PDB entry 3VYU | X-ray diffraction, 2.75 A resolution | chains A and C of the 3 polymer chains in the assembly

Chain A:
Name: Hydrogenase expression/formation protein HypC
From: Thermococcus kodakarensis
UniProtKB: Q5JII0 (Q5JII0_PYRKO); numbering as in UniProt (aligned over 2-75)
Chain sequence (74 residues; each row starts with the number of its first residue):
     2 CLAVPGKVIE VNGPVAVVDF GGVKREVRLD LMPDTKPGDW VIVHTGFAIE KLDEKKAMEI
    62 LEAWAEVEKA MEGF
Not modelled in the structure: 2, 57-75
Reported in the primary citation:
  - mutagenesis - V24D: unchanged binding to Hydrogenase expression/formation protein HypD

Chain C:
Name: Hydrogenase expression/formation protein HypE
From: Thermococcus kodakarensis
UniProtKB: Q5JII7 (Q5JII7_PYRKO); numbering as in UniProt (aligned over 1-338)
Chain sequence (338 residues; each row starts with the number of its first residue):
     1 MGEKIKLEHG AGGEIMEELL RDVILKTLTL KSAGGIGLDA LDDGATIPFG DKHIVFTIDG
    61 HTVKPLFFPG GDIGRLAVSG TVNDLAVMGA EPIALANSMI IGEGLDMEVL KRVLKSMDET
   121 AREVPVPIVT GDTKVVEDKI EMFVITAGIG IAEHPVSDAG AKVGDAVLVS GTIGDHGIAL
   181 MSHREGIAFE TELKSDVAPI WDVVKAVAET IGWENIHAMK DPTRAGLSNA LNEIARKSNV
   241 GILVREADIP IRPEVRAASE MLGISPYDVA NEGKVVMVVA REYAEEALEA MRKTEKGRNA
   301 AIIGEVIADY RGKVLLETGI GGKRFMEPPE GDPVPRIC
Not modelled in the structure: 1-19, 28-39, 337-338
Reported in the primary citation:
  - conformationally variable residues (domain motion): Ile-320
  - mutagenesis - R324E: abolished binding to Hydrogenase expression/formation protein HypD
  - mutagenesis - E260R: unchanged binding to Hydrogenase expression/formation protein HypD

How chain A and chain C interact:
Pairs across the interface (11; chain A residue first):
  Asp-20(A) with Glu-190(C)
  Phe-21(A) with Ala-257(C)
  Gly-22(A) with Phe-189(C)
  Gly-23(A) with Ala-188(C); Phe-189(C); Glu-190(C)
  Val-24(A) with Ile-187(C), hydrophobic; Ala-188(C); Phe-189(C), hydrophobic; Met-261(C), hydrophobic
  Lys-25(A) with Ala-188(C)
Also at the interface, not in a pair above, chain C (7 interface residues in all): Pro-253
Interface features reported in the paper:
  - hot spots on chain A (mutagenesis) - V24D: decreased binding to Hydrogenase expression/formation protein HypE (chain C)

Overview:
Chain A and chain C form an interface of 6 and 7 residues respectively. The paper reports that R324E of chain
C abolishes binding to Hydrogenase expression/formation protein HypD; conformational variability at
Ile-320(C); 3 substitutions were tested in all.
Chain A is Hydrogenase expression/formation protein HypC and chain C is Hydrogenase expression/formation
protein HypE, both from Thermococcus kodakarensis; the structure, Crystal structure of the HypC-HypD-HypE
complex (form II), was determined by X-ray diffraction (same publication as 3VYS and 3VYT).
